Entry 9BL3 (X-ray diffraction, 2.00 A resolution); this record covers chains A and G of the 4 polymer chains in the assembly.

== Chain A ==
Molecule: HLA-B alpha chain (B*5703GB)
Source organism: Homo sapiens
UniProt: I3ZN84 (I3ZN84_HUMAN); residues 1-276 here correspond to UniProt positions 25-300 (UniProt number = residue number + 24)
Sequence (276 residues; row label = number of the first residue in the row):
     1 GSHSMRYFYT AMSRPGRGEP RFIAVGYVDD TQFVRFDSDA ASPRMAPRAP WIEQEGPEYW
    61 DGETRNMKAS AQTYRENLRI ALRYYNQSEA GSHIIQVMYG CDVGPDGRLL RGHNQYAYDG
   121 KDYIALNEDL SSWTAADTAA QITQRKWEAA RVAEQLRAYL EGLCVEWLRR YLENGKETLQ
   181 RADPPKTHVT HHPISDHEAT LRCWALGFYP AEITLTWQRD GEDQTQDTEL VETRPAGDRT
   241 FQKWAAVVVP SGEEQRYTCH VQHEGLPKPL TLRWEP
Disulfide bonds: C101-C164, C203-C259

== Chain G ==
Molecule: Killer cell immunoglobulin-like receptor 3DL1
Source organism: Homo sapiens
UniProt: A0A5J6VN80 (A0A5J6VN80_HUMAN); residues 1-299 here correspond to UniProt positions 22-320 (UniProt number = residue number + 21)
Sequence (305 residues; numbered 1 to 305; the number before each row is that of its first residue):
     1 HMGGQDKPFL SAWPSAVVPR GGHVTLRCHY RHRFNNFMLY KEDRIHVPIF HGRLFQESFN
    61 MSPVTTAHAG NYTCRGSHPH SPTGWSAASN PVVIMVTGNH RKPSLLAHPG PLVKSGERVI
   121 LQCWSDIMFE HFFLHKEGIS KDPSRLVGQI HDGVSKANFS IGPMMFALAG TYRCYGSVTH
   181 TPYQLSAPSD PLDIVVTGPY EKPSLSAQPG PKVQAGESVT LSCSSRSSYD MYHLSREGGA
   241 HERRLPAVRK VNRTFQADFP LGPATHGGTY RCFGSFRHSP YEWSDPSDPL LVSVTGNPSH
   301 HHHHH
Disordered / not traced: 1-5, 240, 296-305
Disulfide bonds: C28-C74, C123-C174, C223-C272
Covalent attachments: N-acetylglucosamine (NAG) linked to N60, N71, N158, N252
Differences from the reference sequence: expression tag (300-305)
Reported in the primary citation:
  - mutagenesis - F166L: decreased binding to HLA-B alpha chain (B*5703GB) (chain A)

== Chain A / chain G interface ==
Pairs across the interface - 33 pairs, chain A then chain G:
  P15(A) - R27(G)
  G16(A) - F9(G)
  G16(A) - S11(G)
  G16(A) - R27(G)
  G16(A) - H29(G)
  G16(A) - F34(G)
  R17(A) - F9(G)
  R17(A) - H29(G)
  G18(A) - F9(G)
  E19(A) - F9(G)
  Q72(A) - A167(G)
  Q72(A) - L168(G)
  T73(A) - M165(G)
  T73(A) - F166(G)
  E76(A) - F166(G)
  N77(A) - F166(G)
  I80(A) - F166(G)  hydrophobic
  R83(A) - H278(G)
  Y84(A) - R277(G)
  Y84(A) - H278(G)
  R145(A) - S228(G)  hydrogen bond (side chain-backbone)
  R145(A) - D230(G)  salt bridge
  R145(A) - F276(G)
  K146(A) - Y200(G)
  K146(A) - F276(G)
  K146(A) - S279(G)  hydrogen bond
  K146(A) - E282(G)  salt bridge
  A149(A) - Y200(G)
  A149(A) - E201(G)  hydrogen bond (backbone-backbone)
  A149(A) - S227(G)
  A149(A) - F276(G)  hydrophobic
  A150(A) - Y200(G)  hydrophobic
  R151(A) - E201(G)  salt bridge
Interface residues without a listed pair, chain A (19 interface residues in all): E89, I142
Interface residues without a listed pair, chain G (22 interface residues in all): W13, P199, Y229

== In short ==
Chain A and chain G form an interface of 19 and 22 residues respectively; the contacts include 3 hydrogen
bonds and 3 salt bridges. Among the polar pairs are R145(A)-D230(G), K146(A)-E282(G) and R151(A)-E201(G). From
the paper: F166L of chain G reduces binding to HLA-B alpha chain (B*5703GB) (chain A).
Chain A is HLA-B alpha chain (B*5703GB) and chain G is Killer cell immunoglobulin-like receptor 3DL1, both
from Homo sapiens; the structure, KIR3DL1*114 in complex with HLA-B*57:03 presenting the AW10 peptide, was
determined by X-ray diffraction, deposited together with 9BL2, 9BL4, 9BL5, 9BL6, 9BL9 and 9BLA.
